PDB entry 7FAJ | X-ray diffraction, 2.25 A resolution | chain A

== Chain A ==
Molecule: Histone-arginine methyltransferase CARM1
From: Homo sapiens
Notes: EC 2.1.1.319
UniProt: Q86X55 (CARM1_HUMAN); residues 142-477 here = UniProt positions 142-477
Sequence (336 residues; each row starts with the number of its first residue):
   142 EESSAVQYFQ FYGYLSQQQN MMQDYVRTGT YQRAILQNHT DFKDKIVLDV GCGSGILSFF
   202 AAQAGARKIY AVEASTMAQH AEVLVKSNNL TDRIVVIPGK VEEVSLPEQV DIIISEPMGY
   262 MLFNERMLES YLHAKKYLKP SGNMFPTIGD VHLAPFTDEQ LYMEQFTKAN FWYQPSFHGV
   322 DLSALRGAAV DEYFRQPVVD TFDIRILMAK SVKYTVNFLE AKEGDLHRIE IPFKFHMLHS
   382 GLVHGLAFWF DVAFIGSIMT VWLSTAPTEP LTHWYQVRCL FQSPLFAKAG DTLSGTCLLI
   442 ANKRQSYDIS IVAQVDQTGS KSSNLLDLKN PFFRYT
Disordered / not traced: 142-143, 477
Small-molecule neighbours: XJ4 (N'-[[3-[4-(3,5-dimethyl-1,2-oxazol-4-yl)-5-methyl-6-phenylazanyl-pyrimidin-2-yl]phenyl]methyl]-N-methyl-ethane-1,2-diamine): Tyr149, Phe152, Tyr153, Met162, Glu257, Pro258, Met259, Gly260, Tyr261, Asn265, Glu266, Met268, His414, Trp415, Lys470, Pro472, Phe474, Tyr476
Swiss-Prot annotation at these positions:
  - region: Arg346 to Leu379 (Required for nuclear translocation)
  - binding site (S-adenosyl-L-methionine): Gln159, Arg168, Gly192, Glu214, Glu243, Ser271
  - modified residue: Ser216 (Phosphoserine)
  - cross-link: Lys227 (Glycyl lysine isopeptide (Lys-Gly) (interchain with G-Cter in ubiquitin))
  - mutagenesis: Arg168 (R168A: Loss of protein methyltransferase activity without affecting ability to regulate replication fork progression), Lys227 (K227A: Loss of FBXO9-mediated ubiquitination and subsequent proteasomal degradation)

== In short ==
Ligands of chain A: compound XJ4. From UniProt: 6 S-adenosyl-L-methionine-binding residues and 2 mutagenesis
sites.
Chain A is Histone-arginine methyltransferase CARM1 (Homo sapiens); the structure, CARM1 bound with compound
43, was determined by X-ray diffraction together with 7FAI from the same study.
